PDB entry 4AL1 | X-ray diffraction, 1.95 A resolution | chain A

Chain A:
Name: Prostaglandin E synthase
From: Homo sapiens
Notes: EC 5.3.99.3
UniProtKB: O14684 (PTGES_HUMAN); residues 1-152 here = UniProt positions 1-152
Sequence (152 residues; each row starts with the number of its first residue):
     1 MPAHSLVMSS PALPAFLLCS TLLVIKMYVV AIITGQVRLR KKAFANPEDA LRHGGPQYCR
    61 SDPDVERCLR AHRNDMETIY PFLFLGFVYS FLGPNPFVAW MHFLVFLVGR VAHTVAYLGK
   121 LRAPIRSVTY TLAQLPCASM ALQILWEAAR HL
Not modelled in the structure: 1-9
Residues lining bound ligands: 48T (L-gamma-glutamyl-S-(2-biphenyl-4-yl-2-oxoethyl)-L-cysteinylglycine): Y28, A31, I32, T34, G35, R38, L69, R70, H72, R73, N74, E77, H113, Y117, R126, S127, Y130, T131, Q134
Curated features (UniProtKB/Swiss-Prot):
  - binding site (glutathione): R38, R73 to E77, H113, Y117, R126 to Y130
  - site (Essential for protaglandin-E synthase activity): D49, R126
  - mutagenesis: Q36 (Q36E: Keeps about 40-50% of prostaglandin-E synthase activity), D49 (D49A: Loss of prostaglandin-E synthase activity; D49N: Loss of prostaglandin-E synthase activity), E66 (E66A: Reduces protaglandin-E synthase activity by 50%), R67 (R67A: Loss of prostaglandin-E synthase activity), R70 (R70A: Slightly reduced protaglandin-E synthase activity; R70S: No effect on protaglandin-E synthase activity), H72 (H72A: Reduces protaglandin-E synthase activity by 70%), R73 (R73A: Retains partial of protaglandin-E synthase activity; R73L: Loss of protaglandin-E synthase activity), R110 (R110A/S: Loss of protaglandin-E synthase activity; R110T: Retains 17.8% of protaglandin-E synthase activity), T114 (T114V: Retains 21.3% activity of protaglandin-E synthase activity), Y117 (Y117A: Loss of protaglandin-E synthase activity; Y117F: No effect on protaglandin-E synthase activity), R126 (R126A/L: Loss of prostaglandin-E synthase activity; R126K: Loss of prostaglandin-E synthase activity. Transforms prostaglandin-E synthase activity to prostaglandin-F(2alpha)synthase activity ...), S127 (S127A: No effect on protaglandin-E synthase activity), 2 further mutagenesis entries in UniProt
From the paper describing this entry:
  - conformationally variable residues: Y130
  - catalytic residues: D49, R126, S127 (proposed by the authors, not directly observed)
  - specificity-determining residues: R52, H53 (proposed by the authors, not directly observed)

In short:
Bound to chain A: compound 48T. Curated annotation (UniProt) lists 13 glutathione-binding residues and 14
mutagenesis sites. From the paper: catalytic residues D49, R126 and S127; specificity determinants R52 and
H53.
Chain A is Prostaglandin E synthase (Homo sapiens); the structure, Crystal structure of Human PS-1 GSH-analog
complex, was determined by X-ray diffraction (same publication as 4AL0).
